Entry 3QW2 (X-ray diffraction, 2.59 A resolution); this record covers chains A and D of the 4 polymer chains in the assembly.

[Chain A (and D)]
Protein: Myo-inositol-1-phosphate synthase (Ino1)
From: Archaeoglobus fulgidus
Notes: EC 5.5.1.4; chain D of this document is another copy of the same molecule, construct and numbering; everything in this record applies to it too
UniProt: O28480 (O28480_ARCFU); numbering as in UniProt (aligned over 1-392)
Sequence (392 residues; numbered 1 to 392; the number before each row is that of its first residue):
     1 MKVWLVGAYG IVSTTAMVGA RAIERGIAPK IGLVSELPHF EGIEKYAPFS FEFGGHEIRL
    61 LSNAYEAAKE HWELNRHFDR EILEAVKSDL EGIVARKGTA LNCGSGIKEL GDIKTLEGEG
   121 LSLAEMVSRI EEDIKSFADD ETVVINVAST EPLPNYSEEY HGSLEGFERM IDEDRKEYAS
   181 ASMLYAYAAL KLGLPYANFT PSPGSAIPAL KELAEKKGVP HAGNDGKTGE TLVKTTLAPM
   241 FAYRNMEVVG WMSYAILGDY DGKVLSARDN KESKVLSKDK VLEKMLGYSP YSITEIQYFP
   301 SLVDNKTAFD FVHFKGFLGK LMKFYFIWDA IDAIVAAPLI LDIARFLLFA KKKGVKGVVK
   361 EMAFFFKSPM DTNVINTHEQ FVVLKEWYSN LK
Construct notes: engineered mutation Ala255 (Asn in O28480)
Bound ions: K+: Asp329 (shared with 1 residue of chain B; 1 residue of chain C; Asp329(D) of chain D)
Ligand contacts: NAD (nicotinamide-adenine-dinucleotide): Val6, Gly7, Tyr9, Gly10, Ile11, Val12, His56, Glu57, Ile58, Arg59, His71, Thr99, Ala100, Cys103, Ile107, Leu110, Val147, Ala148, Ser149, Thr150, Ala181, Tyr185, Phe199, Thr200, Pro201, Asp225, Gly226, Thr228, Tyr260, Asp261, Asp304, Asp332, Ala333, Val335, Ala336, Lys367
What the authors report for this chain:
  - mutagenesis - N255A: decreased catalytic activity (citing earlier work)
  - mutagenesis - N255A: decreased binding to G-6-P (citing earlier work)
  - conformationally variable residues (helix shift, side-chain flip): Lys274, Lys278, Lys306
  - catalytic residues: Asp225, Asp261, Lys274, Lys278, Lys306, Asp332, Lys367 (proposed by the authors, not directly observed)
  - mutagenesis - L257A: abolished catalytic activity (citing earlier work)
  - mutagenesis - L257A: abolished binding to substrate (citing earlier work)

[Interface between chain A and chain D]
Contacting residue pairs (6; chain A residue first):
  Arg76(A) - Asp79(D)  salt bridge
  Asp79(A) - Arg76(D)  salt bridge
  Asp79(A) - Arg80(D)  salt bridge
  Arg80(A) - Arg80(D)
  Arg80(A) - Glu81(D)
  Glu81(A) - Arg80(D)  salt bridge
Interface residues without a listed pair, chain A (6 interface residues in all): Tyr325, Ile327
Interface residues without a listed pair, chain D (6 interface residues in all): Tyr325, Ile327

[Summary]
The chain A/chain D interface involves 6 residues from each chain; the contacts include 4 salt bridges. Polar
pairs include Arg76(A)-Asp79(D), Asp79(A)-Arg80(D) and Glu81(A)-Arg80(D). Chain A binds NAD. The paper reports
catalytic residues Asp225(A), Asp261(A) and Lys274(A) among others; N255A of chain A reduces catalytic
activity.
Chain A and chain D are both Myo-inositol-1-phosphate synthase (Ino1) (Archaeoglobus fulgidus); the structure,
L-myo-inositol 1-phosphate synthase from Archaeoglobus mutant N255A, was determined by X-ray diffraction
together with 3QVS, 3QVT, 3QVW and 3QVX from the same study.
